1TZK - chains A and C of the 4 polymer chains in the assembly; structure by X-ray diffraction, 2.00 A resolution.

Chain A (and C):
Name: 1-aminocyclopropane-1-carboxylate deaminase
From: Pseudomonas sp
Notes: EC 3.5.99.7; chain C of this document is another copy of the same molecule, construct and numbering; everything in this record applies to it too
Reference sequence: Q00740 (1A1D_PSEUD); residue numbers follow UniProt; this construct covers 1-338
Chain sequence (338 residues; numbered 1 to 338; the number before each row is that of its first residue):
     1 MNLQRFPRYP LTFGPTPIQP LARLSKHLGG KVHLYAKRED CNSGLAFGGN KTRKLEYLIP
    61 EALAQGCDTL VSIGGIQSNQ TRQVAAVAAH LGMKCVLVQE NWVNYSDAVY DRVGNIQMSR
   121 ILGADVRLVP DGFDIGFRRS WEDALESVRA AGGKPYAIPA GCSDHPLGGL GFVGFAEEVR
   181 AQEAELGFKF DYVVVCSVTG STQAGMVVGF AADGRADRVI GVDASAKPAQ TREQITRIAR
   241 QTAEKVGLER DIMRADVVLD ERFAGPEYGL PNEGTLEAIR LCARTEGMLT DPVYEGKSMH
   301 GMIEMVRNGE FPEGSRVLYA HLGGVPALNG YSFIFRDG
Disordered / not traced: 132-138 (chain C: 186-188)
Covalent attachments: pyridoxal phosphate (PLP) linked to Lys-51
Residues lining bound ligands:
  - 2-ketobutyric acid (2KT): Ile-73, Gly-74, Gly-75, Ser-78, Asn-79, Gln-80, Trp-102, Ala-160, Gly-161, Tyr-268, Tyr-294
  - pyridoxal phosphate (PLP): Asn-50, Lys-54, Asn-79, Ser-163, Cys-196, Ser-197, Val-198, Thr-199, Gly-200, Ser-201, Thr-202, Tyr-294, Glu-295, Leu-322, Gly-323, Gly-324
UniProt features mapped onto this chain:
  - active site: Ser-78 (Nucleophile)
  - modified residue: Lys-51 (N6-(pyridoxal phosphate)lysine)

How chain A and chain C interact:
Contacting residue pairs (7):
  Ala-108(A) with Val-109(C), hydrophobic; Arg-112(C), hydrogen bond (backbone-side chain)
  Val-109(A) with Ala-108(C), hydrophobic
  Asp-111(A) with Arg-112(C), salt bridge
  Arg-112(A) with Ala-108(C); Asp-111(C), salt bridge; Arg-112(C)

In short:
Chain A and chain C each contribute 4 residues to their interface, with 1 hydrogen bond and 2 salt bridges.
Polar pairs include Asp-111(A)/Arg-112(C) and Ala-108(A)/Arg-112(C). Ligands of chain A: 2-ketobutyric acid.
Pyridoxal phosphate is covalently linked to Lys-51(A).
Chain A and chain C are both 1-aminocyclopropane-1-carboxylate deaminase (Pseudomonas sp); the structure,
Crystal structure of 1-aminocyclopropane-1-carboxylate-deaminase complexed with alpha-keto-butyrate, was
determined by X-ray diffraction, deposited together with 1TYZ, 1TZ2, 1TZJ and 1TZM.
